PDB entry 8EFL | electron microscopy, 3.20 A resolution | chains B and C of the 7 polymer chains in the assembly

# Chain B
Molecule: Guanine nucleotide-binding protein G(I)/G(S)/G(T) subunit beta-1
Source organism: Rattus norvegicus
Reference sequence: P54311 (GBB1_RAT); residue numbers follow UniProt; this construct covers 2-340
Chain sequence (353 residues; numbered -12 to 340; the number before each row is that of its first residue; numbers below 1 keep their minus sign (Met-12 is residue -12)):
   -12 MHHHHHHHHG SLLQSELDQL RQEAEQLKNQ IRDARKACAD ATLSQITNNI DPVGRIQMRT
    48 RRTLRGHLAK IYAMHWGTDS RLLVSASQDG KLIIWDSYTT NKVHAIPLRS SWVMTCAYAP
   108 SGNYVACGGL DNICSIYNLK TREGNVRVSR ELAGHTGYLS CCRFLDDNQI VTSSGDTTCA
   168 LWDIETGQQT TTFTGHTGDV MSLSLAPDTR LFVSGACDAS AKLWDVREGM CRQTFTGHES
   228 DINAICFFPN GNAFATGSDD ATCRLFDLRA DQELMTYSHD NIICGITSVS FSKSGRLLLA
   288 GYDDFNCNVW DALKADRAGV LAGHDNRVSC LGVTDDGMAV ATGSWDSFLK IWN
Disordered / not traced: -12 to 5
Construct notes: expression tag (-12 to 1)
UniProt features mapped onto this chain:
  - modified residue: Ser2 (N-acetylserine), His266 (Phosphohistidine)

# Chain C
Molecule: Guanine nucleotide-binding protein G(I)/G(S)/G(O) subunit gamma-2
Source organism: Homo sapiens
Reference sequence: P59768 (GBG2_HUMAN); residues 1-68 here = UniProt positions 1-68
Chain sequence (68 residues; row label = number of the first residue in the row):
     1 MASNNTASIA QARKLVEQLK MEANIDRIKV SKAAADLMAY CEAHAKEDPL LTPVPASENP
    61 FREKKFFC
Disordered / not traced: 1-9, 66-68
UniProt features mapped onto this chain:
  - modified residue: Ala2 (N-acetylalanine), Cys68 (Cysteine methyl ester)
  - lipidation: Cys68 (S-geranylgeranyl cysteine)

# Chain B / chain C interface
Residue-residue contacts (66; chain B residue first):
  Leu7(B) - Ala12(C)  hydrophobic
  Glu10(B) - Val16(C)
  Glu10(B) - Lys20(C)  salt bridge
  Ala11(B) - Leu19(C)
  Leu14(B) - Val16(C)  hydrophobic
  Leu14(B) - Leu19(C)  hydrophobic
  Leu14(B) - Lys20(C)
  Ile18(B) - Leu19(C)  hydrophobic
  Ile18(B) - Ala23(C)  hydrophobic
  Ile18(B) - Arg27(C)
  Ala21(B) - Arg27(C)
  Arg22(B) - Glu22(C)  salt bridge
  Arg22(B) - Arg27(C)
  Cys25(B) - Ile28(C)
  Cys25(B) - Lys29(C)  hydrogen bond (backbone-side chain)
  Asp27(B) - Lys29(C)
  Asp27(B) - Val30(C)
  Leu30(B) - Ala34(C)  hydrophobic
  Ile33(B) - Met38(C)  hydrophobic
  Thr34(B) - Met38(C)
  Val40(B) - Leu51(C)  hydrophobic
  Met45(B) - Leu50(C)  hydrophobic
  Arg46(B) - Glu63(C)  salt bridge
  Arg48(B) - Asn59(C)
  Arg48(B) - Phe61(C)
  Arg49(B) - Phe61(C)
  Arg49(B) - Arg62(C)  hydrogen bond (side chain-backbone)
  Ser84(B) - Phe61(C)
  Tyr85(B) - Pro60(C)
  Tyr85(B) - Phe61(C)  hydrophobic
  Cys218(B) - Gln18(C)  hydrogen bond (backbone-side chain)
  Gln220(B) - Ile25(C)
  Thr221(B) - Glu22(C)  hydrogen bond (backbone-side chain)
  Phe235(B) - Leu37(C)  hydrophobic
  Phe235(B) - Tyr40(C)  hydrophobic
  Phe235(B) - Cys41(C)  hydrophobic
  Pro236(B) - Tyr40(C)
  Asn237(B) - Leu37(C)
  Asn237(B) - Tyr40(C)
  Asp254(B) - Ala33(C)
  Arg256(B) - Arg27(C)
  Arg256(B) - Ile28(C)
  Arg256(B) - Ala33(C)
  Arg256(B) - Asp36(C)  salt bridge
  Ala257(B) - Val30(C)  hydrophobic
  Asp258(B) - Arg27(C)  salt bridge
  Gln259(B) - Val30(C)
  Leu261(B) - Val30(C)  hydrophobic
  Ser279(B) - Asp48(C)  hydrogen bond
  Ser279(B) - Leu50(C)
  Lys280(B) - Glu47(C)
  Lys280(B) - Asp48(C)
  Ser281(B) - Cys41(C)  hydrogen bond (side chain-backbone)
  Ser281(B) - His44(C)  hydrogen bond (side chain-backbone)
  Ser281(B) - Ala45(C)
  Ser281(B) - Asp48(C)
  Leu300(B) - Leu37(C)  hydrophobic
  Asp323(B) - Pro49(C)
  Gly324(B) - Pro49(C)
  Gly324(B) - Leu50(C)
  Met325(B) - Pro49(C)  hydrophobic
  Met325(B) - Asn59(C)
  Met325(B) - Pro60(C)
  Ala326(B) - Phe61(C)  hydrophobic
  Val327(B) - Leu50(C)  hydrophobic
  Asn340(B) - Asn59(C)  hydrogen bond
Interface residues without a listed pair, chain B (51 interface residues in all): Lys15, Ala24, Ala26, Ala28, Ile37, Ile43, Arg283, Leu284, Val320, Ile338
Interface residues without a listed pair, chain C (33 interface residues in all): Glu42, Val54

# In short
Chain B and chain C form an interface of 51 and 33 residues respectively, with 8 hydrogen bonds and 5 salt
bridges. Polar contacts include Glu10(B)-Lys20(C), Arg22(B)-Glu22(C) and Arg46(B)-Glu63(C).
Here chain B is Guanine nucleotide-binding protein G(I)/G(S)/G(T) subunit beta-1 (Rattus norvegicus) and chain
C is Guanine nucleotide-binding protein G(I)/G(S)/G(O) subunit gamma-2 (Homo sapiens). Entry 8EFL
(SR17018-bound mu-opioid receptor-Gi complex) was determined by electron microscopy (same publication as 8EF5,
8EF6, 8EFB, 8EFO and 8EFQ).
